Entry 6N7T (electron microscopy, 3.90 A resolution); this record covers chains C and T of the 7 polymer chains in the assembly.

[Chain C]
Molecule: DNA primase/helicase
Source organism: Enterobacteria phage T7
Notes: EC 2.7.7.-, 3.6.4.12
UniProtKB: P03692 (PRIM_BPT7); numbering as in UniProt (aligned over 1-566)
Chain sequence (566 residues; numbered 1 to 566; the number before each row is that of its first residue):
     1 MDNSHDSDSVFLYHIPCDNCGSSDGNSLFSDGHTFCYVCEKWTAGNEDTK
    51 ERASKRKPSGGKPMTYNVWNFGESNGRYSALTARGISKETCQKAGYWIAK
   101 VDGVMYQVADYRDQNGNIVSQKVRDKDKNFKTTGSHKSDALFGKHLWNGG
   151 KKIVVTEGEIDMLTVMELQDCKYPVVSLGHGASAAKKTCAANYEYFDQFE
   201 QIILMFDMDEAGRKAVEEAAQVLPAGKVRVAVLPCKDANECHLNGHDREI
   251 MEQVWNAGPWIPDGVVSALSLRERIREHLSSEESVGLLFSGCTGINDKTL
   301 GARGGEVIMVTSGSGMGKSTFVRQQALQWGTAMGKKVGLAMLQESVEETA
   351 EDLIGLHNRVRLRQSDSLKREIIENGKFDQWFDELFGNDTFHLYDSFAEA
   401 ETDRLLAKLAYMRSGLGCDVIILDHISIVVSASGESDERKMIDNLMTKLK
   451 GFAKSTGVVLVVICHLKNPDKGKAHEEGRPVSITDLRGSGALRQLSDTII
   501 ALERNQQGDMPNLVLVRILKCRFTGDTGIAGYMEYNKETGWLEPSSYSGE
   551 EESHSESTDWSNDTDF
Disordered / not traced: 1-262, 282-284, 397-400, 507-509, 548-566
Construct notes: engineered mutation Gln-343 (Glu in P03692)
Swiss-Prot annotation at these positions:
  - zinc finger: Cys-17 to Cys-39 (C4-like)
  - region: Glu-550 to Phe-566 (Binding to viral DNA polymerase)
  - binding site (Zn(2+)): Cys-17, Cys-20, Cys-36, Cys-39
  - binding site (Mg(2+)): Glu-157, Asp-207, Asp-237
  - binding site (ATP): Ser-312 to Ser-319
  - site (dTTP/dATP binding): Arg-361, His-465, Arg-504, Arg-522, Tyr-535
Bound ions: Mg2+: Ser-319, Gln-343 (together with dTTP)
Ligand contacts:
  - dTTP (TTP), molecule 1: Ser-314, Gly-315, Met-316, Gly-317, Lys-318, Ser-319, Thr-320, Gln-343, Arg-361, His-465, Arg-504, Pro-511, Asn-512, Tyr-535, Lys-537
  - dTTP (TTP), molecule 2: Gln-494, Cys-521, Arg-522, Phe-523, Thr-524, Gly-525
From the paper describing this entry:
  - mutagenesis - E343Q: abolished catalytic activity (citing earlier work)
  - mutagenesis - E343Q: increased binding to the 25-nt DNA strand (chain T) (citing earlier work)
  - specificity-determining residues: His-33 (citing earlier work)

[Chain T]
Molecule: 25-nt DNA strand
Sequence (25 nucleotides; each row starts with the number of its first residue; numbering starts at 0):
     0 TGGTCTTTTTTTTTTTTTTTTTTTT
Disordered / not traced: 0-4, 21-24

[Interface between chain C and chain T]
Contacting residue pairs (13):
  Arg-439(C) with DT11(T), hydrogen bond to the sugar; DT12(T), sugar contact
  Lys-467(C) with DT13(T), salt bridge to the phosphate; DT14(T), phosphate contact
  Asn-468(C) with DT14(T), hydrogen bond to the phosphate
  Leu-486(C) with DT13(T), phosphate contact
  Arg-487(C) with DT13(T), phosphate contact; DT14(T), salt bridge to the phosphate
  Gly-488(C) with DT12(T), sugar contact; DT13(T), hydrogen bond to the phosphate
  Ser-489(C) with DT12(T), sugar contact; DT13(T), phosphate contact
  Gly-490(C) with DT12(T), hydrogen bond to the phosphate
Interface residues without a listed pair, chain C (9 interface residues in all): Asp-437

[In short]
Chain C and chain T form an interface of 9 and 4 residues respectively, with 4 hydrogen bonds and 2 salt
bridges. Polar contacts include Arg-439(C)/DT11(T), Asn-468(C)/DT14(T) and Gly-488(C)/DT13(T). Bound to chain
C: dTTP. From the paper: E343Q of chain C abolishes catalytic activity; the specificity determinant His-33(C).
Here chain C is DNA primase/helicase (Enterobacteria phage T7) and chain T is a 25-nt DNA strand. Entry 6N7T
(Structure of bacteriophage T7 E343Q mutant gp4 helicase-primase in complex with ssDNA, dTTP, AC dinucleotide
and ...) was determined by electron microscopy, deposited together with 6N7I, 6N7N, 6N7S, 6N7V, 6N7W, 6N9U and
3 further entries.
